Entry 4I3H (X-ray diffraction, 3.70 A resolution); this record covers chains A and B of the 6 polymer chains in the assembly.

[Chain A]
Name: Topoisomerase IV subunit B, DNA topoisomerase 4 subunit A chimera
From: Streptococcus pneumoniae
Notes: EC 5.99.1.-, 5.99.1.3
UniProt: chimeric construct of Q3HZ71, D6ZLV0: residues 1-999 from Q3HZ71 (Q3HZ71_STREE) positions 1-647 (offset varies); residues 1001-1488 from D6ZLV0 positions 1-488 (UniProt number = residue number - 1000)
Amino-acid sequence (1144 residues; numbered 1 to 1496; 352 numbers in that range are skipped by the numbering (no residue carries them; nothing is unmodelled there); the number before each row is that of its first residue):
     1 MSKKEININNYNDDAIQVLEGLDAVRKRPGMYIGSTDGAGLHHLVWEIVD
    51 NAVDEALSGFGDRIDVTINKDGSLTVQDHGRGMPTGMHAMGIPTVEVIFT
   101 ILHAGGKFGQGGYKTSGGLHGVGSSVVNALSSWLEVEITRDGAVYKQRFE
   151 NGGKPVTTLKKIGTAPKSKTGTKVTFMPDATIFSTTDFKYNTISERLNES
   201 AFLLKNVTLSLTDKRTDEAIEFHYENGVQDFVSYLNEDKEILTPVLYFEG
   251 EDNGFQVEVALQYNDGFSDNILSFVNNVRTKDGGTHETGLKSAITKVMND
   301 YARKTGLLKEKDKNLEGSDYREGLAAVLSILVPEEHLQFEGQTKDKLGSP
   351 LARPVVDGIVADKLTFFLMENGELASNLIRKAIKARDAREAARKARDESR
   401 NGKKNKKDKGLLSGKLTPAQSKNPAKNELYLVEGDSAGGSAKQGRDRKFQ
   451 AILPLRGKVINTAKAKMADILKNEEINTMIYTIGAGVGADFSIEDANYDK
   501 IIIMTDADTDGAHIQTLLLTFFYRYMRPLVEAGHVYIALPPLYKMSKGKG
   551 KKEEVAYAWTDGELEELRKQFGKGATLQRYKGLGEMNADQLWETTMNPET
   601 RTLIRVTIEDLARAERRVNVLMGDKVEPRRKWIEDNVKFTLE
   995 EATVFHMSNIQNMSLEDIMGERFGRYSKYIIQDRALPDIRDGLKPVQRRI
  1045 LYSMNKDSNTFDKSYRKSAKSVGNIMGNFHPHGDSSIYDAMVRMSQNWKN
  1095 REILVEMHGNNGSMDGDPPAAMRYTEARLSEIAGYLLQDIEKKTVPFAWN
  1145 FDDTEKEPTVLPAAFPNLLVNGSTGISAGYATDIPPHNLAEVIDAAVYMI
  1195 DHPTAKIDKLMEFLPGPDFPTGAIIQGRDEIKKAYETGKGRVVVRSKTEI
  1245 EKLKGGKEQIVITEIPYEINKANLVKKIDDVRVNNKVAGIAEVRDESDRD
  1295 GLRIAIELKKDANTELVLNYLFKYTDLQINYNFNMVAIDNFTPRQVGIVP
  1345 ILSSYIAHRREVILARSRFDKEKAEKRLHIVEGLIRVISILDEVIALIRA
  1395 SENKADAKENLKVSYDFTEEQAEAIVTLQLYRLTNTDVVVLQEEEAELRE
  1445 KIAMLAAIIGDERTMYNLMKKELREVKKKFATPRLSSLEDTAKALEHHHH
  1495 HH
Unresolved in the structure: 1-23, 59-61, 80-93, 109-118, 312-315, 397-413, 549-555, 560, 569-576, 995-1002, 1485-1496
Differences from the reference sequence: linker (1000)
Metal / ion sites: Mg2+: Phe-1316, Thr-1319, Gln-1322
What the authors report for this chain:
  - binding site for the 34-nt DNA strand: Lys-1464, Arg-1468
  - catalytic residues: Tyr-1118 (proposed by the authors, not directly observed)
  - catalytic residues: Arg-1117
  - mutagenesis - K1464A, K1464A/R1468A/K1471A, K1464A/R1468E/K1471E, R1468A: unchanged catalytic activity
  - conformationally variable residues (order/disorder transition): Asp-1400 to Glu-1413

[Chain B]
Name: Topoisomerase IV subunit B, DNA topoisomerase 4 subunit A chimera
From: Streptococcus pneumoniae
Notes: EC 5.99.1.-, 5.99.1.3
UniProt: chimeric construct of Q3HZ71, D6ZLV0: residues 1-999 from Q3HZ71 (Q3HZ71_STREE) positions 1-647 (offset varies); residues 1001-1488 from D6ZLV0 positions 1-488 (UniProt number = residue number - 1000)
Amino-acid sequence (1144 residues; row label = number of the first residue in the row; note: 352 numbers in that range are skipped by the numbering (no residue carries them; nothing is unmodelled there)):
     1 MSKKEININNYNDDAIQVLEGLDAVRKRPGMYIGSTDGAGLHHLVWEIVD
    51 NAVDEALSGFGDRIDVTINKDGSLTVQDHGRGMPTGMHAMGIPTVEVIFT
   101 ILHAGGKFGQGGYKTSGGLHGVGSSVVNALSSWLEVEITRDGAVYKQRFE
   151 NGGKPVTTLKKIGTAPKSKTGTKVTFMPDATIFSTTDFKYNTISERLNES
   201 AFLLKNVTLSLTDKRTDEAIEFHYENGVQDFVSYLNEDKEILTPVLYFEG
   251 EDNGFQVEVALQYNDGFSDNILSFVNNVRTKDGGTHETGLKSAITKVMND
   301 YARKTGLLKEKDKNLEGSDYREGLAAVLSILVPEEHLQFEGQTKDKLGSP
   351 LARPVVDGIVADKLTFFLMENGELASNLIRKAIKARDAREAARKARDESR
   401 NGKKNKKDKGLLSGKLTPAQSKNPAKNELYLVEGDSAGGSAKQGRDRKFQ
   451 AILPLRGKVINTAKAKMADILKNEEINTMIYTIGAGVGADFSIEDANYDK
   501 IIIMTDADTDGAHIQTLLLTFFYRYMRPLVEAGHVYIALPPLYKMSKGKG
   551 KKEEVAYAWTDGELEELRKQFGKGATLQRYKGLGEMNADQLWETTMNPET
   601 RTLIRVTIEDLARAERRVNVLMGDKVEPRRKWIEDNVKFT
   993 LEEATVFHMSNIQNMSLEDIMGERFGRYSKYIIQDRALPDIRDGLKPVQR
  1043 RILYSMNKDSNTFDKSYRKSAKSVGNIMGNFHPHGDSSIYDAMVRMSQNW
  1093 KNREILVEMHGNNGSMDGDPPAAMRYTEARLSEIAGYLLQDIEKKTVPFA
  1143 WNFDDTEKEPTVLPAAFPNLLVNGSTGISAGYATDIPPHNLAEVIDAAVY
  1193 MIDHPTAKIDKLMEFLPGPDFPTGAIIQGRDEIKKAYETGKGRVVVRSKT
  1243 EIEKLKGGKEQIVITEIPYEINKANLVKKIDDVRVNNKVAGIAEVRDESD
  1293 RDGLRIAIELKKDANTELVLNYLFKYTDLQINYNFNMVAIDNFTPRQVGI
  1343 VPILSSYIAHRREVILARSRFDKEKAEKRLHIVEGLIRVISILDEVIALI
  1393 RASENKADAKENLKVSYDFTEEQAEAIVTLQLYRLTNTDVVVLQEEEAEL
  1443 REKIAMLAAIIGDERTMYNLMKKELREVKKKFATPRLSSLEDTAKALEHH
  1493 HHHH
Unresolved in the structure: 1-19, 61, 80-93, 110-121, 167-168, 309-313, 400-413, 546-557, 568-576, 993-1001, 1485-1496
Differences from the reference sequence: linker (1000)
Metal / ion sites: Mg2+: Phe-1316, Thr-1319, Gln-1322
What the authors report for this chain:
  - binding site for the 34-nt DNA strand: Lys-1464, Arg-1468
  - catalytic residues: Tyr-1118 (proposed by the authors, not directly observed)
  - catalytic residues: Arg-1117
  - mutagenesis - K1464A, K1464A/R1468A/K1471A, K1464A/R1468E/K1471E, R1468A: unchanged catalytic activity

[Interface between chain A and chain B]
Residue-residue contacts - 122 pairs, chain A then chain B:
  Glu-195(A) / Leu-1247(B)
  Glu-195(A) / Lys-1248(B)
  Glu-195(A) / Gly-1249(B)
  Glu-195(A) / Gly-1250(B)
  Glu-199(A) / Gly-1249(B)  hydrogen bond (side chain-backbone)
  Tyr-234(A) / Lys-1248(B)  hydrogen bond (backbone-side chain)
  Glu-237(A) / Lys-1248(B)  salt bridge
  Phe-267(A) / Arg-1276(B)
  Phe-267(A) / Glu-1286(B)
  Ser-268(A) / Glu-1286(B)
  Ser-268(A) / Glu-1301(B)
  Asn-270(A) / Lys-1251(B)
  Arg-279(A) / Gly-1249(B)  hydrogen bond (side chain-backbone)
  Gln-420(A) / Arg-1288(B)
  Gln-420(A) / Asp-1289(B)  hydrogen bond (side chain-backbone)
  Ser-436(A) / Asn-1104(B)  hydrogen bond (backbone-side chain)
  Ser-436(A) / Ala-1114(B)
  Ser-436(A) / Tyr-1118(B)
  Gly-439(A) / Asn-1104(B)
  Gly-439(A) / Asp-1111(B)
  Ser-440(A) / Asn-1104(B)
  Lys-442(A) / Asp-1109(B)  salt bridge
  Lys-442(A) / Asp-1111(B)  salt bridge
  Gln-443(A) / Asn-1104(B)
  Gln-443(A) / Gly-1106(B)
  Gln-443(A) / Ser-1107(B)
  Gln-443(A) / Asp-1111(B)  hydrogen bond
  Arg-447(A) / Asp-1289(B)  salt bridge
  Arg-447(A) / Glu-1290(B)
  Arg-447(A) / Ser-1291(B)  hydrogen bond (side chain-backbone)
  Lys-544(A) / His-1102(B)
  Gln-578(A) / Glu-1120(B)
  Lys-581(A) / Tyr-1118(B)
  Gly-584(A) / Gly-1103(B)
  Gly-584(A) / Asn-1104(B)  hydrogen bond (backbone-backbone)
  Gly-584(A) / Ala-1114(B)
  Gly-584(A) / Thr-1119(B)
  Glu-585(A) / His-1102(B)  hydrogen bond (backbone-side chain)
  Glu-585(A) / Gly-1103(B)
  Glu-585(A) / Tyr-1118(B)
  Met-586(A) / Gly-1103(B)
  Met-586(A) / Asn-1104(B)
  Asn-587(A) / His-1102(B)  hydrogen bond
  Asn-587(A) / Gly-1103(B)  hydrogen bond (side chain-backbone)
  Asp-589(A) / Arg-1293(B)
  Gln-590(A) / His-1102(B)  hydrogen bond
  Ala-1063(A) / Gly-1067(B)
  Ala-1063(A) / Met-1070(B)  hydrophobic
  Lys-1064(A) / Gly-1067(B)
  Gly-1067(A) / Ala-1063(B)
  Gly-1067(A) / Lys-1064(B)
  Asn-1068(A) / Lys-1064(B)
  Asn-1068(A) / Asn-1068(B)
  Met-1070(A) / Ala-1063(B)  hydrophobic
  Gly-1071(A) / Lys-1064(B)
  Asn-1072(A) / Lys-1064(B)
  Gly-1077(A) / Arg-1117(B)
  Asp-1078(A) / Met-1116(B)
  His-1102(A) / Asn-587(B)
  His-1102(A) / Gln-590(B)  hydrogen bond
  Gly-1103(A) / Gly-584(B)
  Gly-1103(A) / Glu-585(B)
  Gly-1103(A) / Met-586(B)
  Gly-1103(A) / Asn-587(B)  hydrogen bond (backbone-side chain)
  Asn-1104(A) / Ser-436(B)  hydrogen bond (side chain-backbone)
  Asn-1104(A) / Gly-439(B)
  Asn-1104(A) / Ser-440(B)
  Asn-1104(A) / Gln-443(B)  hydrogen bond
  Asn-1104(A) / Gly-584(B)  hydrogen bond (backbone-backbone)
  Asp-1109(A) / Lys-442(B)  salt bridge
  Asp-1111(A) / Lys-442(B)
  Asp-1111(A) / Gln-443(B)
  Ala-1114(A) / Ser-436(B)
  Ala-1114(A) / Gly-584(B)
  Ala-1115(A) / Ser-436(B)  hydrogen bond (backbone-side chain)
  Arg-1117(A) / Met-1070(B)
  Tyr-1118(A) / Ser-436(B)
  Tyr-1118(A) / Lys-581(B)
  Tyr-1118(A) / Gly-582(B)
  Tyr-1118(A) / Gly-584(B)
  Tyr-1118(A) / Glu-585(B)
  Thr-1119(A) / Gly-584(B)
  Thr-1119(A) / Glu-585(B)
  Glu-1120(A) / Gln-578(B)
  Lys-1248(A) / Asn-270(B)
  Gly-1249(A) / Leu-272(B)
  Arg-1276(A) / Phe-267(B)
  Ala-1285(A) / Phe-267(B)
  Glu-1286(A) / Phe-267(B)
  Glu-1286(A) / Ser-268(B)
  Arg-1288(A) / Gln-420(B)
  Asp-1289(A) / Gln-420(B)  hydrogen bond (backbone-side chain)
  Asp-1289(A) / Arg-447(B)  salt bridge
  Ser-1291(A) / Arg-447(B)  hydrogen bond (backbone-side chain)
  Glu-1301(A) / Ser-268(B)
  Lys-1304(A) / Lys-281(B)
  Asp-1305(A) / Lys-281(B)
  Leu-1385(A) / Arg-1393(B)
  Asp-1386(A) / Arg-1393(B)  salt bridge
  Ile-1389(A) / Arg-1393(B)
  Ile-1392(A) / Leu-1424(B)  hydrophobic
  Ile-1392(A) / Thr-1428(B)
  Glu-1396(A) / Thr-1428(B)
  Ile-1419(A) / Leu-1424(B)
  Val-1420(A) / Leu-1424(B)
  Val-1420(A) / Tyr-1425(B)  hydrogen bond (backbone-backbone)
  Thr-1421(A) / Gln-1423(B)
  Leu-1422(A) / Leu-1422(B)
  Leu-1422(A) / Gln-1423(B)
  Leu-1422(A) / Leu-1424(B)  hydrogen bond (backbone-backbone)
  Gln-1423(A) / Thr-1421(B)  hydrogen bond (side chain-backbone)
  Gln-1423(A) / Leu-1422(B)
  Leu-1424(A) / Ile-1392(B)
  Leu-1424(A) / Ile-1419(B)
  Leu-1424(A) / Val-1420(B)
  Leu-1424(A) / Leu-1422(B)  hydrogen bond (backbone-backbone)
  Tyr-1425(A) / Lys-1398(B)
  Tyr-1425(A) / Val-1420(B)  hydrogen bond (backbone-backbone)
  Leu-1427(A) / Arg-1393(B)
  Thr-1428(A) / Ile-1392(B)
  Thr-1428(A) / Arg-1393(B)
  Thr-1428(A) / Asn-1397(B)
Also at the interface, not in a pair above, chain A (82 interface residues in all): Leu-235, Leu-272, Gly-582, Met-1101, Gly-1106, Ser-1107, Pro-1113, Glu-1290, Arg-1393, Ser-1395, Asn-1397, Lys-1398, Ala-1401
Also at the interface, not in a pair above, chain B (78 interface residues in all): Tyr-234, Leu-235, Asp-282, Asp-435, Gly-1071, Gly-1077, Met-1101, Asn-1105, Pro-1113, Ala-1115, Lys-1246, Ile-1389, Glu-1396, Ala-1401, Leu-1427

[Overview]
The interface between chain A and chain B involves 82 residues on one side and 78 on the other; the contacts
include 25 hydrogen bonds and 7 salt bridges. Polar contacts include Glu-237(A)/Lys-1248(B),
Lys-442(A)/Asp-1109(B) and Lys-442(A)/Asp-1111(B). From the paper: catalytic residues Tyr-1118(A), Arg-1117(A)
and Tyr-1118(B) among others; K1464A, K1464A/R1468A/K1471A and K1464A/R1468E/K1471E of chain A, among others,
leave catalytic activity unchanged; 8 substitutions were tested in all.
Chain A and chain B are both Topoisomerase IV subunit B, DNA topoisomerase 4 subunit A chimera (Streptococcus
pneumoniae); the structure, A three-gate structure of topoisomerase IV from Streptococcus pneumoniae, was
determined by X-ray diffraction together with 4JUO from the same study.
